7Z4W - chains B and D of the 30 polymer chains in the assembly; structure by electron microscopy, 2.70 A resolution.

# Chain B (and D)
Name: Portal protein
From: Bacillus subtilis
Notes: chain D of this document is another copy of the same molecule, construct and numbering; everything in this record applies to it too
Reference sequence: P54309 (PORTL_BPSPP); the author numbering skips numbers that UniProt does not, so the offset changes along the chain: -6 to 20 = UniProt 1-27; 28-503 = UniProt 28-503
Sequence (503 residues; each row starts with the number of its first residue; note: 7 numbers in that range are skipped by the numbering (no residue carries them; nothing is unmodelled there); numbers below 1 keep their minus sign (Met-6 is residue -6)):
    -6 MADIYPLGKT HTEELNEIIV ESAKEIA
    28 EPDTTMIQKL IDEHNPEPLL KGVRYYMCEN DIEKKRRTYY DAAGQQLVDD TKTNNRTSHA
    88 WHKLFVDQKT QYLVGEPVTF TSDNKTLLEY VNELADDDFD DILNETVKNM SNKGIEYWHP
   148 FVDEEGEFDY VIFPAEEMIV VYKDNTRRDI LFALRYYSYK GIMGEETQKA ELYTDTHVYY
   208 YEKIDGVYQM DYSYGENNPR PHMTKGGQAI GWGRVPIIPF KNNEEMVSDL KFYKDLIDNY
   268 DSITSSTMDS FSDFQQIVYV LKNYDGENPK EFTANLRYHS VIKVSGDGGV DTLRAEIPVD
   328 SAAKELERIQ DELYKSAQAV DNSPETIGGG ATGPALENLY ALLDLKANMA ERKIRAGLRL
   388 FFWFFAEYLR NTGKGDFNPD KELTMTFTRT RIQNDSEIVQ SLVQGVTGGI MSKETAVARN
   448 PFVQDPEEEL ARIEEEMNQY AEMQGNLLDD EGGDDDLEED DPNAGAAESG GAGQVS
Disordered / not traced: -6 to 16, 471-503
From the paper describing this entry:
  - self-association interface (contacts with another copy of this molecule): Phe449
  - mutagenesis - E352G: decreased catalytic activity (terminase ATPase activity) (citing earlier work)

# Interface between chain B and chain D
Contacting residue pairs (12; chain B residue first):
  Arg64(B) with Arg304(D), hydrogen bond (side chain-backbone); Tyr305(D), hydrogen bond (side chain-backbone)
  Thr65(B) with Tyr305(D)
  Tyr66(B) with Asn302(D); Tyr305(D)
  Tyr67(B) with Lys297(D), hydrogen bond; Glu298(D); Ala301(D), hydrophobic; Asn302(D)
  Gly71(B) with Glu298(D)
  Asp76(B) with Tyr305(D)
  Lys79(B) with Tyr305(D), hydrogen bond (side chain-backbone)
Also at the interface, not in a pair above, chain B (8 interface residues in all): Asp280
Also at the interface, not in a pair above, chain D (8 interface residues in all): His306, Ser307

# Overview
Chain B and chain D each contribute 8 residues to their interface; the contacts include 4 hydrogen bonds.
Polar contacts include Arg64(B)-Arg304(D), Arg64(B)-Tyr305(D) and Tyr67(B)-Lys297(D). From the paper: E352G of
chain B reduces catalytic activity (terminase ATPase activity); a self-association interface involving
Phe449(B).
Chain B and chain D are both Portal protein (Bacillus subtilis); the structure, gp6/gp15/gp16 connector
complex of bacteriophage SPP1, was determined by electron microscopy.
